Entry 3ZR0 (X-ray diffraction, 1.80 A resolution); this record covers chain A.

[Chain A]
Protein: 7,8-dihydro-8-oxoguanine triphosphatase
Source organism: Homo sapiens
Notes: EC 3.6.1.-
Reference sequence: P36639 (8ODP_HUMAN); residue numbers follow UniProt; this construct covers 1-156
Chain sequence (156 residues; row label = number of the first residue in the row):
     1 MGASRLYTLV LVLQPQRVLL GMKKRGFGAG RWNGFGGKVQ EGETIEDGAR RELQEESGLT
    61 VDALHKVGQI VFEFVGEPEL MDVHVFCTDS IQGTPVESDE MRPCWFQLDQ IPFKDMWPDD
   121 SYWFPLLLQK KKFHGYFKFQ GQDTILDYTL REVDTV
Unresolved in the structure: 1-2
Small-molecule neighbours: 8-oxo-2'-deoxy-guanosine-5'-monophosphate (8OG): Tyr7, Thr8, Leu9, Lys23, Phe27, Asn33, Phe35, Gly36, Gly37, Lys38, Glu56, Phe72, Met81, Val83, Glu100, Trp117, Asp119, Asp120, Trp123, Phe139
Curated features (UniProtKB/Swiss-Prot):
  - motif: Gly37 to Gly58 (Nudix box)
  - binding site (2-oxo-dATP): Thr8, Asn33, Phe35 to Lys38, Trp117 to Asp120
  - binding site (8-oxo-dGMP): Thr8, Lys23, Asn33, Trp117 to Asp120
  - binding site (8-oxo-dGTP): Thr8, Lys23, Asn33, Phe35 to Lys38, Trp117 to Asp120
  - binding site (N(6)-methyl-AMP): Thr8, Lys23, Trp117 to Asp120
  - binding site (O(6)-methyl-dGMP): Thr8, Lys23, Asn33, Trp117 to Asp120
  - binding site (8-oxo-ATP): Phe27, Phe35 to Lys38, Glu52, Glu56, Trp117 to Asp120
  - binding site (Mg(2+)): Gly36, Glu52, Glu55, Glu56, Glu100
What the authors report for this chain:
  - catalytic residues: Glu52, Glu56, Glu100
  - mutagenesis - D99A: unchanged catalytic activity (citing earlier work)
  - mutagenesis - E100A: abolished catalytic activity (citing earlier work)
  - binding site for 8-oxo-2'-deoxy-guanosine-5'-monophosphate: Thr8, Leu9, Lys23, Phe27, Asn33, Phe72, Met81, Val83, Trp117, Asp119, Asp120, Trp123, Phe139
  - mutagenesis - N33E, W117A: abolished catalytic activity on 8-oxo-dGTP (citing earlier work)
  - mutagenesis - W117A, D119A, D119N: abolished catalytic activity on 2-OH-dATP (citing earlier work)
  - mutagenesis - F27A, N33A, D119A, D119N: decreased catalytic activity on 8-oxo-dGTP (citing earlier work)
  - specificity-determining residues: Thr8, Leu9, Val83, Asp119 (proposed by the authors, not directly observed)
  - conformationally variable residues (loop rearrangement): Phe27, Gly76, Met81, Glu100, Gln142
  - mutagenesis - F27A: decreased catalytic activity on 2-OH-dATP (citing earlier work)
  - specificity-determining residues: Asn33

[Overview]
Bound to chain A: 8-oxo-2'-deoxy-guanosine-5'-monophosphate. UniProt lists 10 residues binding 2-oxo-dATP, 7
residues binding 8-oxo-dGMP, 11 residues binding 8-oxo-dGTP and 6 N(6)-methyl-AMP-binding residues. From the
paper: catalytic residues Glu52, Glu56 and Glu100; F27A, N33A and D119A, among others, reduce catalytic
activity on 8-oxo-dGTP; 8 substitutions were tested in all.
Chain A is 7,8-dihydro-8-oxoguanine triphosphatase (Homo sapiens); the structure, Crystal structure of human
MTH1 in complex with 8-oxo-dGMP, was determined by X-ray diffraction (same publication as 3ZR1).
